Entry 8QT3 (X-ray diffraction, 1.55 A resolution); this record covers chains A and B.

[Chain A]
Protein: NAD-dependent protein deacetylase sirtuin-2
From: Homo sapiens
Notes: EC 3.5.1.-
UniProt: Q8IXJ6 (SIR2_HUMAN); numbering as in UniProt (aligned over 56-356)
Amino-acid sequence (304 residues; numbered 53 to 356; the number before each row is that of its first residue):
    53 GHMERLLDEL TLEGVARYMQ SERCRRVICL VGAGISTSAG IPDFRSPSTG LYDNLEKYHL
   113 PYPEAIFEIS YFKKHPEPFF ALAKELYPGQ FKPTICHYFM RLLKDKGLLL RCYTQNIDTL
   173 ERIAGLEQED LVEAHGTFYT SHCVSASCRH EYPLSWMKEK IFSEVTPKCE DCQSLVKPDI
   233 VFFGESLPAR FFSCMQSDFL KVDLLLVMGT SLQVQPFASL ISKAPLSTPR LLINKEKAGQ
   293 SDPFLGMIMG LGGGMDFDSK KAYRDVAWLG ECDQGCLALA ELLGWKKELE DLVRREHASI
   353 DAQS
Disordered / not traced: 53-55, 297-305
Sequence notes: expression tag (53-55)
Bound ions: Zn2+: C195, C200, C221, C224
Small-molecule neighbours:
  - NAD (nicotinamide-adenine-dinucleotide): G84, A85, G86, S88, T89, I93, P94, D95, F96, R97, L103, Q167, N168, I169, D170, H187, F235, G261, T262, S263, L264, V266, N286, K287, E288, G322, E323, C324
  - (2S)-2-dodecylsulfanylpropanoic acid (WU3): F96, L103, F119, A135, L138, Y139, P140, F143, I169, D170, H187, F190, L206, V233, F235
UniProt features mapped onto this chain:
  - active site: H187 (Proton acceptor)
  - binding site (NAD(+)): A85 to T89, D95 to R97, Q167 to D170, T262, S263, N286 to E288, C324
  - binding site (Zn(2+)): C195, C200, C221, C224
  - modified residue (Phosphoserine): S100, S207
  - mutagenesis: R97 (R97A: No effect on deacetylase activity), S98 (S98A: Inhibits deacetylase activity), S100 (S100A: Reduces deacetylase activity), E116 (E116A: Reduces binding for the peptide inhibitor S2iL5), E120 (E120A: Reduces binding for the peptide inhibitor S2iL5), Q167 (Q167A: Reduces deacetylase activity. Inhibits the block of entry to chromosome condensation and subsequent hyperploidy cell formation in response to mitotic stress ...), N168 (N168A: Abolishes deacetylation of alpha-tubulin. Inhibits deacetylation of histone H3 at 'Lys-18' ...), D170 (D170A/N: Reduces deacetylase activity), H187 (H187Y/A: Inhibits deacetylase activity toward histone, alpha-tubulin, FZR1 and CDC20. No effect on CDK2-dependent phosphorylation ...), F244 (F244A: Strongly reduces binding for the peptide inhibitor S2iL5), Q265 (Q265A: Reduces binding for the peptide inhibitor S2iL5), S271 (S271A: Reduces binding for the peptide inhibitor S2iL5), 5 further mutagenesis entries in UniProt

[Chain B]
Protein: Peptide-based super-slow substrate TNFn-5
Amino-acid sequence (9 residues; each row starts with the number of its first residue):
     1 EALPKKXGG
Disordered / not traced: 1, 9
Covalent attachments: (2S)-2-dodecylsulfanylpropanoic acid (WU3) linked to K6
Modified positions: NIY (meta-nitro-tyrosine) at position 7

[Chain A / chain B interface]
Pairs across the interface - 28 pairs, chain A then chain B:
  H187(A) with K6(B)
  V233(A) with K6(B), hydrogen bond (backbone-side chain)
  F234(A) with K6(B)
  F235(A) with K6(B); G8(B)
  G236(A) with K5(B); K6(B), hydrogen bond (backbone-backbone)
  E237(A) with K5(B); K6(B), hydrogen bond (backbone-backbone)
  S238(A) with A2(B); L3(B), hydrogen bond (side chain-backbone); P4(B); K5(B)
  L239(A) with L3(B); P4(B), hydrogen bond (backbone-backbone); K5(B); K6(B)
  A241(A) with L3(B), hydrophobic
  F244(A) with L3(B), hydrophobic; P4(B), hydrophobic
  Q265(A) with G8(B)
  V266(A) with K6(B); NIY_7(B)
  Q267(A) with K5(B); K6(B); NIY_7(B), hydrogen bond (backbone-backbone)
  P268(A) with K5(B); NIY_7(B)
Interface residues without a listed pair, chain A (15 interface residues in all): P240

[Overview]
15 residues of chain A face 7 of chain B across their interface; the contacts include 6 hydrogen bonds. Polar
pairs include V233(A)-K6(B), S238(A)-L3(B) and G236(A)-K6(B). Chain A binds NAD and
(2S)-2-dodecylsulfanylpropanoic acid. Covalently linked (2S)-2-dodecylsulfanylpropanoic acid: at K6(B).
Here chain A is NAD-dependent protein deacetylase sirtuin-2 (Homo sapiens) and chain B is Peptide-based
super-slow substrate TNFn-5. Entry 8QT3 (Crystal structure of human Sirt2 in complex with the super-slow
substrate TNFn-5 and NAD+) was determined by X-ray diffraction.
